8V40 - chains B and M of the 42 polymer chains in the assembly; structure by electron microscopy, 3.90 A resolution.

[Chain B (and M)]
Molecule: Sheath (CD1363)
Organism: Clostridioides difficile
Notes: chain M of this document is another copy of the same molecule, construct and numbering; everything in this record applies to it too
Reference sequence: A0A9Q7ZU73 (A0A9Q7ZU73_CLODI); residues 1-354 here = UniProt positions 1-354
Chain sequence (354 residues; numbered 1 to 354; the number before each row is that of its first residue):
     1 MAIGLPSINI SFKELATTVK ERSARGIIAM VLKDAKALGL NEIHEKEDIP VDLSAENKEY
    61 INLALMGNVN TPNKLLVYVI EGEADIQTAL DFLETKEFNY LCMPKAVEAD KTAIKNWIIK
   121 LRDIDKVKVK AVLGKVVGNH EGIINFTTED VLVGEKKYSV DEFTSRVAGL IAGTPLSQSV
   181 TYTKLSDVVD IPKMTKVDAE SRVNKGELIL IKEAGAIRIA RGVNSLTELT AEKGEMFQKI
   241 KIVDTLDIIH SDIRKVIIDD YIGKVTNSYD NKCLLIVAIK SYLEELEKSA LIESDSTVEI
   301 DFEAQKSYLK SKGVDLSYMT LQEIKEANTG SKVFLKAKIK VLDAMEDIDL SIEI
Disordered / not traced: 1

[How chain B and chain M interact]
Contacting residue pairs (31):
  Thr181(B) with Pro6(M)
  Tyr182(B) with Leu5(M); Pro6(M), hydrogen bond (side chain-backbone)
  Glu200(B) with Gly4(M); Leu5(M), hydrogen bond (side chain-backbone)
  Val203(B) with Ile3(M)
  Asn204(B) with Ala2(M); Ile3(M)
  Glu213(B) with Leu5(M)
  Ala220(B) with Leu5(M), hydrophobic
  Arg221(B) with Ile3(M); Gly4(M), hydrogen bond (side chain-backbone); Pro6(M)
  Gln238(B) with Ile3(M)
  Glu346(B) with Pro6(M)
  Asp347(B) with Pro6(M); Ser7(M), hydrogen bond (side chain-backbone)
  Ile348(B) with Ser7(M); Asn9(M)
  Asp349(B) with Asn9(M), hydrogen bond
  Leu350(B) with Asn9(M); Ile10(M); Ser11(M), hydrogen bond (backbone-backbone)
  Ser351(B) with Ser11(M)
  Ile352(B) with Ser11(M), hydrogen bond (backbone-backbone); Phe12(M), hydrophobic; Lys13(M), hydrogen bond (backbone-backbone)
  Glu353(B) with Lys13(M); Leu15(M)
  Ile354(B) with Lys13(M), hydrogen bond (backbone-backbone); Glu14(M)
Other interface residues (no listed pair), chain B (20 interface residues in all): Ile211, Val223
Other interface residues (no listed pair), chain M (14 interface residues in all): Ile8

[Overview]
20 residues of chain B face 14 of chain M across their interface; the contacts include 9 hydrogen bonds. Polar
contacts include Tyr182(B)-Pro6(M), Glu200(B)-Leu5(M) and Arg221(B)-Gly4(M).
Chain B and chain M are both Sheath (CD1363) (Clostridioides difficile); the structure, CryoEM Structure of
Diffocin - postcontracted - Collar - final state, was determined by electron microscopy (same publication as
8V3T, 8V3W, 8V3X, 8V3Z, 8V41 and 8V43).
